PDB entry 5M3F | electron microscopy, 3.80 A resolution | chains A and B of the 17 polymer chains in the assembly

# Chain A
Molecule: DNA-directed RNA polymerase I subunit RPA190
Organism: Saccharomyces cerevisiae
Notes: EC 2.7.7.6
Reference sequence: P10964 (RPA1_YEAST); numbering as in UniProt (aligned over 1-1664)
Sequence (1664 residues; row label = number of the first residue in the row):
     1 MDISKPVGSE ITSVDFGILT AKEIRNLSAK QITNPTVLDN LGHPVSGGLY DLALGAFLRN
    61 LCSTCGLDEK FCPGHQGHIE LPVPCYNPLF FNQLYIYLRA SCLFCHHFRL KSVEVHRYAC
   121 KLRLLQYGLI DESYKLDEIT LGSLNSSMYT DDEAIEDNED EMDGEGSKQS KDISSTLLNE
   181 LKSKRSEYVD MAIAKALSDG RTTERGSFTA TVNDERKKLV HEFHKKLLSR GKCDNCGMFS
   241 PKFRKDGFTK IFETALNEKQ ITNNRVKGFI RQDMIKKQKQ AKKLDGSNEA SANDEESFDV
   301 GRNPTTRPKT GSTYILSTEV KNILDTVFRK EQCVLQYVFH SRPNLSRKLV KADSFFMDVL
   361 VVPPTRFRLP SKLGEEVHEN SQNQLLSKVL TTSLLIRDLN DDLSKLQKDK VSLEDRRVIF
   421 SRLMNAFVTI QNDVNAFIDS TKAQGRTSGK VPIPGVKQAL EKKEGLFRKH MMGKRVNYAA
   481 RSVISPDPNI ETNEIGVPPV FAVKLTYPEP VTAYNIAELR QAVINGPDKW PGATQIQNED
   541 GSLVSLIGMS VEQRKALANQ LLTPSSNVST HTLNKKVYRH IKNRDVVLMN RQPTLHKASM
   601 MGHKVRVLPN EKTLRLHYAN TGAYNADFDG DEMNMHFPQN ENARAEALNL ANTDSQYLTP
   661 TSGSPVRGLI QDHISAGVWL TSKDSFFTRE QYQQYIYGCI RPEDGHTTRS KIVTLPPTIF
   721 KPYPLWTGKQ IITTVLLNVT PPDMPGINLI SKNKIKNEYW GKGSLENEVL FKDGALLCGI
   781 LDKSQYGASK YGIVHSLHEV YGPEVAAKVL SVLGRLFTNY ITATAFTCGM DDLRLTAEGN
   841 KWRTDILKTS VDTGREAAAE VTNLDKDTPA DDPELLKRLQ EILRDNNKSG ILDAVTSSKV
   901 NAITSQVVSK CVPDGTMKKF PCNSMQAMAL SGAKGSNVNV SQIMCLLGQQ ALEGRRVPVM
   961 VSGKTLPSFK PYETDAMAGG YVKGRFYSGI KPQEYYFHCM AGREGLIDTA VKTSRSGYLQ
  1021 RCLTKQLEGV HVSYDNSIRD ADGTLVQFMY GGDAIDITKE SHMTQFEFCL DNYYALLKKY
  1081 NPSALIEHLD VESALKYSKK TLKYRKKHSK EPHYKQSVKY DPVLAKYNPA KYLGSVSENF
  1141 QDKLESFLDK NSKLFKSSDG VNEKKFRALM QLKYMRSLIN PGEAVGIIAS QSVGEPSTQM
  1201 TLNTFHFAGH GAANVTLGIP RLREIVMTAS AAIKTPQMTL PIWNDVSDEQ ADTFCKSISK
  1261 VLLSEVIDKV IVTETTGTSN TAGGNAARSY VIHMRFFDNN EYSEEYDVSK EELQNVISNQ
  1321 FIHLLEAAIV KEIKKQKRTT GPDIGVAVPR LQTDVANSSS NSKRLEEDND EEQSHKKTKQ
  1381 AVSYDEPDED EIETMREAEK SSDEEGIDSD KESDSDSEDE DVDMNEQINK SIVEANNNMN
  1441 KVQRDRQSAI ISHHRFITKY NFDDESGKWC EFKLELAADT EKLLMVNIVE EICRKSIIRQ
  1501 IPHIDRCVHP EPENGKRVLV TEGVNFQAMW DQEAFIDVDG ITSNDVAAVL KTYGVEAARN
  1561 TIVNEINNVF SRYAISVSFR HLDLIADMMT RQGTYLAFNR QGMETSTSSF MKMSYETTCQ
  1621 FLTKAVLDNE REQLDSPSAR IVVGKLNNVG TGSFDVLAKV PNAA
Disordered / not traced: 142-173, 269-311, 1201-1212, 1275-1287, 1338-1440, 1663-1664
Swiss-Prot annotation at these positions:
  - region: Pro992 to Glu1004 (Bridging helix)
  - binding site (Zn(2+)): Cys62, Cys65, Cys72, His75, Cys102, Cys105, Cys233, Cys236
  - binding site (Mg(2+)): Asp627, Asp629, Asp631
  - modified residue (Phosphoserine): Ser889, Ser1636
Metal / ion sites: Zn2+ site 1: Cys62, Cys65, Cys72, His75; Zn2+ site 2: Cys102, Cys105, Cys233, Cys236; Mg2+: Asp627, Asp629, Asp631

# Chain B
Molecule: DNA-directed RNA polymerase I subunit RPA135
Organism: Saccharomyces cerevisiae
Notes: EC 2.7.7.6
Reference sequence: P22138 (RPA2_YEAST); residue numbers follow UniProt; this construct covers 1-1203
Sequence (1203 residues; each row starts with the number of its first residue):
     1 MSKVIKPPGQ ARTADFRTLE RESRFINPPK DKSAFPLLQE AVQPHIGSFN ALTEGPDGGL
    61 LNLGVKDIGE KVIFDGKPLN SEDEISNSGY LGNKLSVSVE QVSIAKPMSN DGVSSAVERK
   121 VYPSESRQRL TSYRGKLLLK LKWSVNNGEE NLFEVRDCGG LPVMLQSNRC HLNKMSPYEL
   181 VQHKEESDEI GGYFIVNGIE KLIRMLIVQR RNHPMAIIRP SFANRGASYS HYGIQIRSVR
   241 PDQTSQTNVL HYLNDGQVTF RFSWRKNEYL VPVVMILKAL CHTSDREIFD GIIGNDVKDS
   301 FLTDRLELLL RGFKKRYPHL QNRTQVLQYL GDKFRVVFQA SPDQSDLEVG QEVLDRIVLV
   361 HLGKDGSQDK FRMLLFMIRK LYSLVAGECS PDNPDATQHQ EVLLGGFLYG MILKEKIDEY
   421 LQNIIAQVRM DINRGMAINF KDKRYMSRVL MRVNENIGSK MQYFLSTGNL VSQSGLDLQQ
   481 VSGYTVVAEK INFYRFISHF RMVHRGSFFA QLKTTTVRKL LPESWGFLCP VHTPDGSPCG
   541 LLNHFAHKCR ISTQQSDVSR IPSILYSLGV APASHTFAAG PSLCCVQIDG KIIGWVSHEQ
   601 GKIIADTLRY WKVEGKTPGL PIDLEIGYVP PSTRGQYPGL YLFGGHSRML RPVRYLPLDK
   661 EDIVGPFEQV YMNIAVTPQE IQNNVHTHVE FTPTNILSIL ANLTPFSDFN QSPRNMYQCQ
   721 MGKQTMGTPG VALCHRSDNK LYRLQTGQTP IVKANLYDDY GMDNFPNGFN AVVAVISYTG
   781 YDMDDAMIIN KSADERGFGY GTMYKTEKVD LALNRNRGDP ITQHFGFGND EWPKEWLEKL
   841 DEDGLPYIGT YVEEGDPICA YFDDTLNKTK IKTYHSSEPA YIEEVNLIGD ESNKFQELQT
   901 VSIKYRIRRT PQIGDKFSSR HGQKGVCSRK WPTIDMPFSE TGIQPDIIIN PHAFPSRMTI
   961 GMFVESLAGK AGALHGIAQD STPWIFNEDD TPADYFGEQL AKAGYNYHGN EPMYSGATGE
  1021 ELRADIYVGV VYYQRLRHMV NDKFQVRSTG PVNSLTMQPV KGRKRHGGIR VGEMERDALI
  1081 GHGTSFLLQD RLLNSSDYTQ ASVCRECGSI LTTQQSVPRI GSISTVCCRR CSMRFEDAKK
  1141 LLTKSEDGEK IFIDDSQIWE DGQGNKFVGG NETTTVAIPF VLKYLDSELS AMGIRLRYNV
  1201 EPK
Disordered / not traced: 1-12, 82-86, 1142-1150
Swiss-Prot annotation at these positions:
  - zinc finger: Cys1104 to Cys1131 (C4-type)
  - modified residue: Ser2 (N-acetylserine), Ser81 (Phosphoserine), Ser1156 (Phosphoserine)
Metal / ion sites: Zn2+: Cys1104, Cys1107, Cys1128, Cys1131

# How chain A and chain B interact
Residue-residue contacts (307):
  Met1(A) - Asn1094(B)
  Met1(A) - Tyr1098(B)
  Lys5(A) - Gln1100(B)  hydrogen bond (backbone-side chain)
  Val7(A) - Gln1100(B)
  Val7(A) - Thr1175(B)
  Val7(A) - Val1176(B)  hydrophobic
  Ser9(A) - Thr1174(B)  hydrogen bond
  Ser9(A) - Thr1175(B)
  Ser9(A) - Val1176(B)
  Ser9(A) - Val1200(B)
  Ser9(A) - Glu1201(B)
  Glu10(A) - Val1200(B)
  Glu10(A) - Glu1201(B)  hydrogen bond (backbone-backbone)
  Ile11(A) - Ile1178(B)  hydrophobic
  Ile11(A) - Asn1199(B)
  Thr12(A) - Asn1199(B)  hydrogen bond (side chain-backbone)
  Thr12(A) - Glu1201(B)
  Ser13(A) - Arg1197(B)
  Ser13(A) - Tyr1198(B)
  Ser13(A) - Asn1199(B)  hydrogen bond
  Val14(A) - Leu1196(B)  hydrophobic
  Val14(A) - Arg1197(B)
  Val14(A) - Tyr1198(B)  hydrophobic
  Asp15(A) - Arg1195(B)
  Asp15(A) - Leu1196(B)
  Asp15(A) - Arg1197(B)  hydrogen bond (backbone-backbone)
  Asp15(A) - Asn1199(B)
  Phe16(A) - Arg1195(B)
  Phe16(A) - Leu1196(B)  hydrophobic
  Gly17(A) - Ile1194(B)
  Gly17(A) - Arg1195(B)  hydrogen bond (backbone-backbone)
  Ile18(A) - Gly1193(B)
  Leu19(A) - Gly1193(B)
  Glu23(A) - Arg1130(B)  salt bridge
  Glu23(A) - Arg1195(B)  salt bridge
  Asn26(A) - Arg1130(B)  hydrogen bond (side chain-backbone)
  Leu27(A) - Arg1129(B)
  Leu27(A) - Arg1130(B)
  Ser63(A) - Gly1162(B)
  Thr64(A) - Gln1114(B)
  Thr64(A) - Val1117(B)
  Thr64(A) - Arg1129(B)
  Thr64(A) - Gly1162(B)  hydrogen bond (backbone-backbone)
  Cys65(A) - Val1117(B)
  Leu67(A) - Gln1115(B)
  His75(A) - Gln1114(B)
  Gln76(A) - Ser1190(B)  hydrogen bond
  Asn87(A) - Met1192(B)
  Leu89(A) - Met1192(B)  hydrophobic
  Val361(A) - Ser1190(B)
  Pro363(A) - Glu1188(B)
  Pro364(A) - Ser1187(B)
  Arg366(A) - Met1057(B)
  Phe367(A) - Tyr1184(B)  hydrophobic
  Leu369(A) - Ser1054(B)
  Glu375(A) - Leu813(B)
  Val456(A) - Glu1188(B)
  Val456(A) - Met1192(B)
  Lys457(A) - Met1192(B)
  Leu460(A) - Leu1185(B)  hydrophobic
  Leu466(A) - Tyr1184(B)  hydrophobic
  Phe467(A) - Leu1185(B)  hydrophobic
  Arg468(A) - Glu1073(B)  salt bridge
  Lys469(A) - Arg1070(B)  hydrogen bond (backbone-side chain)
  His470(A) - Thr1056(B)
  His470(A) - Gln1058(B)  hydrogen bond (backbone-side chain)
  Met471(A) - Val1181(B)  hydrophobic
  Met471(A) - Leu1185(B)  hydrophobic
  Met472(A) - Arg1076(B)
  Gly473(A) - Arg1070(B)
  Gly473(A) - Val1071(B)
  Lys474(A) - Gln1058(B)
  Lys474(A) - Ile1069(B)
  Lys474(A) - Arg1070(B)
  Lys474(A) - Val1071(B)  hydrogen bond (backbone-backbone)
  Lys474(A) - Leu1092(B)  hydrogen bond (side chain-backbone)
  Lys474(A) - Asp1097(B)  salt bridge
  Lys474(A) - Pro1179(B)
  Arg475(A) - Pro1059(B)
  Arg475(A) - Lys1061(B)
  Arg475(A) - Gly1068(B)
  Arg475(A) - Ile1069(B)
  Arg475(A) - Ser1096(B)  hydrogen bond (backbone-side chain)
  Val476(A) - Ser1048(B)
  Val476(A) - Pro1059(B)
  Val476(A) - Gly1068(B)
  Val476(A) - Ile1069(B)  hydrogen bond (backbone-backbone)
  Val476(A) - Val1071(B)  hydrophobic
  Val476(A) - Arg1091(B)
  Asn477(A) - Ser1048(B)
  Asn477(A) - Thr1049(B)
  Asn477(A) - Pro1059(B)
  Asn477(A) - Arg1091(B)  hydrogen bond (backbone-side chain)
  Asn477(A) - Ser1095(B)  hydrogen bond (side chain-backbone)
  Tyr478(A) - Arg1047(B)  hydrogen bond
  Tyr478(A) - Arg1091(B)  hydrogen bond (backbone-side chain)
  Ala479(A) - Val1046(B)
  Ala479(A) - Arg1047(B)  hydrogen bond (backbone-backbone)
  Ala480(A) - Gln1045(B)
  Arg481(A) - Phe1044(B)
  Arg481(A) - Gln1045(B)  hydrogen bond (backbone-backbone)
  Val483(A) - Val1040(B)  hydrophobic
  Ser485(A) - Ile913(B)
  Pro486(A) - Tyr781(B)
  Pro486(A) - Ala786(B)  hydrophobic
  Pro486(A) - Ser928(B)
  Asp487(A) - Tyr781(B)  hydrogen bond
  Pro488(A) - Gly780(B)
  Pro488(A) - Tyr781(B)
  Asn489(A) - Tyr781(B)  hydrogen bond
  Lys504(A) - Val1046(B)
  Lys504(A) - Arg1047(B)
  Leu505(A) - Val1046(B)  hydrophobic
  Thr506(A) - Arg1047(B)
  Leu588(A) - Leu1087(B)  hydrophobic
  Asn590(A) - Glu1075(B)
  Gln592(A) - Arg1070(B)  hydrogen bond (side chain-backbone)
  Gln592(A) - Glu1075(B)  hydrogen bond
  Pro593(A) - Met1074(B)  hydrophobic
  Thr594(A) - Met1074(B)
  Lys597(A) - Gly1081(B)
  Lys597(A) - His1082(B)  hydrogen bond (backbone-side chain)
  Met600(A) - Ala1078(B)  hydrophobic
  Met600(A) - Leu1079(B)  hydrophobic
  Met600(A) - His1082(B)  hydrogen bond (backbone-side chain)
  Glu611(A) - Ile913(B)
  Lys612(A) - Asn1041(B)
  Thr613(A) - Ile913(B)
  Thr613(A) - Val1040(B)
  Tyr618(A) - Gly780(B)  hydrogen bond (side chain-backbone)
  Tyr618(A) - Tyr781(B)
  Tyr618(A) - Met783(B)
  Asp627(A) - Asp784(B)
  Asp627(A) - Asp785(B)
  Phe628(A) - Asp784(B)
  Phe628(A) - Val926(B)
  Asp629(A) - Asp785(B)
  Asp629(A) - Lys916(B)
  Asp629(A) - Lys924(B)
  Asp629(A) - Val926(B)
  Gly630(A) - Val926(B)
  Glu632(A) - Lys1043(B)  salt bridge
  Asn634(A) - Ile1069(B)
  His636(A) - Arg1091(B)
  Phe637(A) - Arg1091(B)  hydrogen bond (backbone-side chain)
  Pro638(A) - Asp1090(B)
  Pro638(A) - Arg1091(B)
  Gln639(A) - Asp1090(B)
  Asn640(A) - Asp1090(B)  hydrogen bond
  Asn640(A) - Asn1094(B)
  Ala643(A) - Leu1087(B)
  Glu646(A) - Thr1084(B)
  Glu646(A) - Ser1085(B)
  Glu646(A) - Phe1086(B)
  Glu646(A) - Leu1087(B)  hydrogen bond (side chain-backbone)
  Ala647(A) - Leu1087(B)  hydrophobic
  Leu650(A) - Thr1084(B)
  Gln656(A) - His1082(B)  hydrogen bond
  Ile670(A) - Met783(B)
  Gln671(A) - Met783(B)
  Gln671(A) - Asp784(B)  hydrogen bond (side chain-backbone)
  Asp672(A) - Ser777(B)  hydrogen bond
  Asp672(A) - Met783(B)
  Asp672(A) - Asn950(B)  hydrogen bond
  Asp672(A) - His952(B)  salt bridge
  Ser675(A) - His952(B)  hydrogen bond
  Trp679(A) - Arg1023(B)
  Gln691(A) - Glu1020(B)  hydrogen bond
  Ile821(A) - Ser777(B)
  Thr822(A) - Tyr778(B)  hydrogen bond (side chain-backbone)
  Thr822(A) - Thr779(B)
  Thr822(A) - Ser1015(B)  hydrogen bond (backbone-side chain)
  Ala823(A) - Leu1022(B)
  Thr824(A) - Arg1023(B)  hydrogen bond
  Ala825(A) - Ile776(B)  hydrophobic
  Ala825(A) - Ser777(B)
  Ala825(A) - Leu1022(B)  hydrophobic
  Ala825(A) - Arg1023(B)
  Phe826(A) - Ile776(B)
  Phe826(A) - Ser777(B)  hydrogen bond (backbone-backbone)
  Phe826(A) - Pro951(B)  hydrophobic
  Phe826(A) - His952(B)
  Thr827(A) - Val775(B)  hydrogen bond (side chain-backbone)
  Thr827(A) - Asp1025(B)
  Thr827(A) - Ile1026(B)
  Thr827(A) - Tyr1027(B)  hydrogen bond (side chain-backbone)
  Cys828(A) - Pro951(B)  hydrophobic
  Cys828(A) - Tyr1027(B)
  Met830(A) - Phe963(B)  hydrophobic
  Met830(A) - Leu967(B)  hydrophobic
  Met830(A) - Tyr1027(B)
  Asp831(A) - His1008(B)
  Asp831(A) - Asn1010(B)
  Leu833(A) - Ile960(B)  hydrophobic
  Arg834(A) - Ala993(B)
  Arg834(A) - Tyr1007(B)
  Arg834(A) - His1008(B)  hydrogen bond
  Gln880(A) - Ser632(B)
  Gln880(A) - Thr633(B)
  Arg884(A) - Thr633(B)  hydrogen bond (side chain-backbone)
  Arg884(A) - Arg634(B)  hydrogen bond (side chain-backbone)
  Arg884(A) - Gly635(B)
  Met925(A) - Pro955(B)  hydrophobic
  Met928(A) - His952(B)
  Met928(A) - Pro955(B)  hydrophobic
  Lys934(A) - His952(B)
  Lys934(A) - Ser956(B)
  Gly935(A) - Ser956(B)
  Asn939(A) - Pro955(B)
  Asn939(A) - Met958(B)
  Gln942(A) - Met958(B)
  Ile943(A) - Met958(B)  hydrophobic
  Ile943(A) - Ile960(B)  hydrophobic
  Glu953(A) - Lys519(B)  salt bridge
  Pro958(A) - Pro522(B)
  Met960(A) - Pro522(B)  hydrophobic
  Met960(A) - Glu523(B)
  Met960(A) - Val670(B)  hydrophobic
  Ser962(A) - Val670(B)  hydrogen bond (side chain-backbone)
  Ser962(A) - Tyr671(B)
  Lys964(A) - Gln669(B)
  Lys964(A) - Val670(B)  hydrogen bond (side chain-backbone)
  Lys964(A) - Met672(B)  hydrogen bond (side chain-backbone)
  Lys964(A) - Asn673(B)
  Thr965(A) - Pro522(B)
  Leu966(A) - Trp525(B)  hydrophobic
  Pro967(A) - Trp525(B)
  Pro967(A) - Gln669(B)
  Pro967(A) - Met672(B)
  Pro967(A) - Asn673(B)
  Pro967(A) - Ile674(B)  hydrogen bond (backbone-backbone)
  Ser968(A) - Ile674(B)
  Ser968(A) - Val676(B)
  Ser968(A) - His686(B)
  Phe986(A) - Phe709(B)
  Phe986(A) - Asn710(B)
  Phe986(A) - Gln711(B)
  Phe986(A) - Met958(B)  hydrophobic
  Phe986(A) - Ile960(B)
  Tyr987(A) - Phe709(B)
  Tyr987(A) - Ala993(B)
  Ser988(A) - Phe709(B)
  Ser988(A) - Glu988(B)
  Gly989(A) - Phe709(B)
  Ile990(A) - Asp708(B)
  Ile990(A) - Trp984(B)  hydrogen bond (backbone-side chain)
  Lys991(A) - Trp984(B)
  Pro992(A) - Val676(B)  hydrophobic
  Pro992(A) - Trp984(B)
  Gln993(A) - Val676(B)
  Gln993(A) - Glu680(B)
  Tyr995(A) - Val531(B)
  Tyr995(A) - Ser707(B)
  Tyr995(A) - Asn715(B)
  Tyr995(A) - Trp984(B)  hydrophobic
  Tyr996(A) - Leu521(B)  hydrogen bond (side chain-backbone)
  Tyr996(A) - Pro522(B)
  Tyr996(A) - Trp525(B)  hydrophobic
  Tyr996(A) - Pro530(B)  hydrophobic
  His998(A) - Gln711(B)
  His998(A) - Ser712(B)  hydrogen bond (backbone-side chain)
  Cys999(A) - Val531(B)  hydrophobic
  Met1000(A) - Leu520(B)
  Gly1002(A) - Ser712(B)
  Arg1003(A) - Arg518(B)
  Arg1003(A) - Leu520(B)
  Arg1003(A) - Pro530(B)
  Arg1003(A) - Thr533(B)
  Arg1003(A) - Gly540(B)
  Arg1003(A) - Met716(B)
  Glu1004(A) - Lys519(B)  salt bridge
  Leu1006(A) - Asp535(B)
  Leu1006(A) - Pro713(B)  hydrophobic
  Leu1006(A) - Met716(B)  hydrophobic
  Leu1006(A) - Tyr717(B)  hydrophobic
  Ile1007(A) - Arg518(B)
  Arg1015(A) - Lys513(B)
  Arg1021(A) - Glu1073(B)
  Thr1024(A) - Asp1077(B)  hydrogen bond
  Ile1187(A) - Asp1077(B)
  Ile1188(A) - Gly1081(B)
  Gln1191(A) - Asp1077(B)
  Lys1482(A) - Thr303(B)  hydrogen bond (side chain-backbone)
  Lys1482(A) - Asp304(B)  salt bridge
  Lys1482(A) - Glu307(B)  salt bridge
  Lys1482(A) - Leu308(B)
  Leu1484(A) - Arg305(B)
  Leu1484(A) - Leu308(B)  hydrophobic
  Asn1487(A) - Arg305(B)  hydrogen bond
  Val1626(A) - Ile1194(B)  hydrophobic
  Arg1631(A) - Asn1199(B)
  Pro1637(A) - Ile1080(B)  hydrophobic
  Ser1638(A) - Arg1076(B)  hydrogen bond
  Ile1641(A) - Arg1076(B)
  Val1642(A) - Pro1179(B)
  Val1643(A) - Ala1177(B)
  Val1643(A) - Pro1179(B)
  Gly1644(A) - Leu1093(B)
  Leu1646(A) - Phe1086(B)  hydrophobic
  Leu1646(A) - Gln1089(B)
  Asn1647(A) - Ser1085(B)  hydrogen bond
  Val1649(A) - Gly1083(B)
  Val1649(A) - Ser1085(B)
  Gly1650(A) - Gly1083(B)
  Thr1651(A) - Gly1083(B)
  Thr1651(A) - Ser1085(B)  hydrogen bond (side chain-backbone)
  Thr1651(A) - Phe1086(B)  hydrogen bond (side chain-backbone)
Interface residues without a listed pair, chain A (192 interface residues in all): Ser28, Ala29, Ala53, Gly66, Met357, Gln382, Phe437, Ser482, Phe501, Leu595, Arg615, Asn642, Ala651, His673, Thr818, Tyr820, Gly829, Met917, Ala933, Val961, Phe969, Pro971, Lys983, Gly984, Lys1025, Glu1028, Ala1184, Cys1619, Leu1622
Interface residues without a listed pair, chain B (182 interface residues in all): Asn254, Gln398, Thr515, Ser524, Pro693, Leu697, Asp782, Gly914, Cys927, Arg929, Ala953, Arg957, Val964, Thr991, Asp994, Ala1017, Asn1053, Leu1055, Val1060, Gly1072, Thr1113, Ser1132, Asp1161, Gln1163, Leu1182, Leu1189, Ala1191, Pro1202, Lys1203

# In short
192 residues of chain A and 182 residues of chain B are in contact; the contacts include 61 hydrogen bonds and
10 salt bridges. Among the polar pairs are Glu23(A)-Arg1130(B), Glu23(A)-Arg1195(B) and Arg468(A)-Glu1073(B).
Here chain A is DNA-directed RNA polymerase I subunit RPA190 and chain B is DNA-directed RNA polymerase I
subunit RPA135, both from Saccharomyces cerevisiae. Entry 5M3F (Yeast RNA polymerase I elongation complex at
3.8A) was determined by electron microscopy together with 5M3M from the same study.
